PDB entry 3ZXG | X-ray diffraction, 3.12 A resolution | chain A

[Chain A]
Protein: Lysenin
Source organism: Eisenia fetida
UniProtKB: O18423 (TXL_EISFO); numbering as in UniProt (aligned over 2-297)
Sequence (309 residues; each row starts with the number of its first residue):
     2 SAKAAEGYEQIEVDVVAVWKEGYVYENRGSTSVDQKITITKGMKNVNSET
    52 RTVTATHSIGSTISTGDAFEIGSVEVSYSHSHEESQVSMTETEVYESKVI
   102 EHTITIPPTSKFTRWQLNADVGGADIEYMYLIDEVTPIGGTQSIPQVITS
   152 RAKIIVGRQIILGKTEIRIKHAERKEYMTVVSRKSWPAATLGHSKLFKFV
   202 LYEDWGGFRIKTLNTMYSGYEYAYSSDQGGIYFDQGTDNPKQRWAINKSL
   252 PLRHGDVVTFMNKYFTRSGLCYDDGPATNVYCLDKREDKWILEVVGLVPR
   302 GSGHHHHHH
Disordered / not traced: 2-4, 298-310
Sequence notes: expression tag (298-310)
Swiss-Prot annotation at these positions:
  - region: Glu10 to Ser33 (N-terminal cap domain)
  - binding site (an N-(acyl)-sphingosylphosphocholine): Lys185, Ser227, Tyr233, Tyr282
  - site: Trp20 (Crucial for binding sphingomyelin and inducing hemolysis), Trp187 (Crucial for binding sphingomyelin and important for inducing hemolysis), Phe209 (Important for activity), Trp245 (Crucial for binding sphingomyelin and inducing hemolysis), Trp291 (Crucial for binding sphingomyelin and inducing hemolysis)
Residues lining bound ligands: 0SM (trimethyl-[2-[[(2S,3S)-2-(octadecanoylamino)-3-oxidanyl-butoxy]-oxidanyl-phosphoryl]oxyethyl]azanium): Lys21, Gly23, Tyr24, Val25, Tyr26, Glu27, Arg29, Gly30, Ser31, Ile38, Gln117, Glu128, Tyr129
Reported in the primary citation:
  - binding site for 0SM: Lys21, Gly23, Tyr24, Tyr26, Gln117, Glu128
  - mutagenesis - K21A, Q117A, E128A: decreased binding to 0SM
  - mutagenesis - Y24A/Y26A: abolished binding to 0SM

[Summary]
Bound to chain A: compound 0SM. UniProt lists 4 N-(acyl)-sphingosylphosphocholine-binding residues. From the
paper: a binding site for 0SM at Lys21, Gly23 and Tyr24 among others; K21A, Q117A and E128A reduce binding to
0SM.
Chain A is Lysenin (Eisenia fetida); the structure, lysenin sphingomyelin complex, was determined by X-ray
diffraction (same publication as 3ZX7 and 3ZXD).
